Entry 4LFQ (X-ray diffraction, 1.06 A resolution); this record covers chain A.

[Chain A]
Molecule: Potassium channel toxin ShK
Reference sequence: P29187 (TXSHK_STOHE); residue numbers follow UniProt; this construct covers 1-35
Chain sequence (35 residues; row label = number of the first residue in the row):
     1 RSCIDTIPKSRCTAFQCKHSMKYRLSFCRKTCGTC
Cystine bridges: Cys3-Cys35, Cys12-Cys28, Cys17-Cys32
Curated features (UniProtKB/Swiss-Prot):
  - site: Ile7 (Important residue for binding Kv1.3/KCNA3), Lys9 (Important residue for binding Kv1.3/KCNA3), Arg11 (Important residue for binding Kv1.3/KCNA3), Ser20 (Important residue for binding Kv1.3/KCNA3), Met21 (Important residue for binding Kv1.3/KCNA3), Lys22 (Key residue for binding both Kv1.2/KCNA2 and Kv1.3/KCNA3 (occludes the channel pore like a cork in a bottle)), Tyr23 (Important residue for binding Kv1.3/KCNA3), Phe27 (Important residue for binding Kv1.3/KCNA3)
  - mutagenesis: Ile7 (I7Q: 10-fold decrease in potency of inhibition of Kv1.3/KCNA3), Lys9 (K9Q: 10-fold decrease in potency of inhibition of Kv1.3/KCNA3), Arg11 (R11Q: 7.5- to 42-fold decrease in potency of inhibition of Kv1.3/KCNA3), Gln16 (Q16K: 6.6-fold increase in selectivity for Kv1.3/KCNA3 over Kv1.1/KCNA1, which is marked by a 2.6-fold and 117-fold decrease in potency of inhibition of Kv1.3/KCNA3 and Kv1.1/KCNA1, respectively), Ser20 (S20A: 20-fold decrease in potency of inhibition of Kv1.3/KCNA3, and 80-fold decrease in potency of inhibition of KCa3.1/KCNN4 ...), Met21 (M21Q: More than 25-fold decrease in potency of inhibition of Kv1.3/KCNA3), Lys22 (K22Q/R: More than 25-fold decrease in potency of inhibition of Kv1.3/KCNA3), Tyr23 (Y23Q/R: More than 25-fold decrease in potency of inhibition of Kv1.3/KCNA3), Phe27 (F27Q/R: More than 25-fold decrease in potency of inhibition of Kv1.3/KCNA3)

[Overview]
From UniProt: 9 mutagenesis sites.
Chain A is Potassium channel toxin ShK; the structure, High resolution x-ray crystal structure of L-ShK toxin,
was determined by X-ray diffraction (same publication as 4LFS).
